4A13 - chains I and O of the 16 polymer chains in the assembly; structure by electron microscopy, 11.30 A resolution (very low resolution: no residue pairs are listed; an interface is given only as per-side residue counts).

== Chain I (and O) ==
Name: T-complex protein 1 subunit beta
Organism: Bos taurus
Notes: chain O of this document is another copy of the same molecule, construct and numbering; everything in this record applies to it too
Reference sequence: Q3ZBH0 (TCPB_BOVIN); residues 1-513 here correspond to UniProt positions 14-526 (UniProt number = residue number + 13)
Sequence (513 residues; row label = number of the first residue in the row):
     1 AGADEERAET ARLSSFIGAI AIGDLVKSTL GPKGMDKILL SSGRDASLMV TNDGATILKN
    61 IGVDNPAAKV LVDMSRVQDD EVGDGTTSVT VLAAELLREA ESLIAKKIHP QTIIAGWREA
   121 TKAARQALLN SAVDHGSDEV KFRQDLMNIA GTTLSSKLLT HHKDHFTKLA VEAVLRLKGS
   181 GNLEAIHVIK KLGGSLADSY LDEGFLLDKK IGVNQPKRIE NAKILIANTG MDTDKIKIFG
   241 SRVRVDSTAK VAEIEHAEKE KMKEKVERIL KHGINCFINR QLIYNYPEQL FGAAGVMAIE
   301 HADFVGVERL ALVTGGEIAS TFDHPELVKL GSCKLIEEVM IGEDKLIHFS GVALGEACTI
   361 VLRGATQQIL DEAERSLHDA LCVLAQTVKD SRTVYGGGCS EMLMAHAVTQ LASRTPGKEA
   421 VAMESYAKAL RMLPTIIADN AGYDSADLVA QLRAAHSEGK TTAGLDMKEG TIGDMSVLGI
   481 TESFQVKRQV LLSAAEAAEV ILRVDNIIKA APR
UniProt features mapped onto this chain:
  - binding site (ADP): Gly31, Gly85, Thr86, Thr87, Ser88, Ser155, Ser156, Gly397, Glu482, Lys487
  - binding site (ATP): Gly31, Gly85, Thr86, Thr87, Glu482, Lys487
  - binding site (Mg(2+)): Asp84
  - modified residue: Ser47 (Phosphoserine), Lys141 (N6-acetyllysine), Lys168 (N6-acetyllysine), Ser247 (Phosphoserine), Thr248 (Phosphothreonine)
  - cross-link: Lys235 (Glycyl lysine isopeptide (Lys-Gly) (interchain with G-Cter in SUMO2))

== Chain I / chain O interface ==
At this resolution (11 A) residue pairs are not listed: 26 residues of chain I and 30 of chain O lie at the interface.

== Overview ==
26 residues of chain I face 30 of chain O across their interface. UniProt lists 10 ADP-binding residues, 6
ATP-binding residues and Mg2+-binding residue Asp84(I) on chain I.
Both chains are T-complex protein 1 subunit beta (Bos taurus). Entry 4A13 (model refined against symmetry-free
cryo-EM map of TRiC-ADP) was determined by electron microscopy, deposited together with 4A0O, 4A0V and 4A0W.
